PDB entry 7F0M | X-ray diffraction, 1.90 A resolution | chain A

== Chain A ==
Protein: Peptidyl-prolyl cis-trans isomerase NIMA-interacting 1
Source organism: Homo sapiens
Notes: EC 5.2.1.8
UniProtKB: Q13526 (PIN1_HUMAN); residue numbers follow UniProt; this construct covers 1-163
Chain sequence (183 residues; each row starts with the number of its first residue; numbers below 1 keep their minus sign (Met-19 is residue -19)):
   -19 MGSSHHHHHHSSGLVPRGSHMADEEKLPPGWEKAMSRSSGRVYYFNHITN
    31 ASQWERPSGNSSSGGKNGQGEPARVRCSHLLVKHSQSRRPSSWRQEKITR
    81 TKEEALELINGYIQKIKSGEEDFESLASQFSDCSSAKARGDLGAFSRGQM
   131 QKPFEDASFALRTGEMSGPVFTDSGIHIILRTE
Unresolved in the structure: -19 to 5, 39-50
Construct notes: expression tag (-19 to 0); engineered mutation Ala14 (Arg in Q13526)
Covalently attached groups: compound 0BF linked to Cys113
Small-molecule neighbours:
  - 0BF (8-(2-chloranylethanoyl)-4-[(5-naphthalen-1-ylfuran-2-yl)methyl]-1-thia-4,8-diazaspiro[4.5]decan-3-one): His59, Leu61, Lys63, Arg68, Asp112, Ser114, Leu122, Gln129, Met130, Gln131, Phe134, Ser154, His157
  - 3,6,9,12,15,18-hexaoxaicosane-1,20-diol (P33): Tyr23, Asn30, Ala31, Ser32, Gln33, Trp34, Ile93, Lys97, Met146, Ser147, Gly148
UniProt features mapped onto this chain:
  - modified residue: Ser43 (Phosphoserine), Lys46 (N6-acetyllysine), Ser71 (Phosphoserine), Ser108 (Phosphoserine)
  - mutagenesis: Tyr23 (Y23A: Reduced affinity for KIF20B), Trp34 (W34A: Loss of binding to phosphorylated target proteins, including to phosphorylated RBBP8/CtIP ...), Lys63 (K63A: Loss of peptidyl-prolyl cis/trans isomerase activity. No effect on the interaction with IRAK3/IRAK-M. Abolishes IL33-mediated increase of IRAK3/IRAK-M protein levels), Ser71 (S71D/E: Loss of peptidyl-prolyl cis/trans isomerase activity, nuclear localization and cellular function), Cys113 (C113A: Loss of peptidyl-prolyl cis/trans isomerase activity; decrease in DNA repair of double-strand breaks by homologous recombination slightly less efficient than that observed with wild-type ...)

== Summary ==
Bound to chain A: 3,6,9,12,15,18-hexaoxaicosane-1,20-diol. Covalently linked compound 0BF: at Cys113. From
UniProt: 5 mutagenesis sites.
Chain A is Peptidyl-prolyl cis-trans isomerase NIMA-interacting 1 (Homo sapiens); the structure, Crystal
Structure of human Pin1 complexed with a potent covalent inhibitor, was determined by X-ray diffraction,
deposited together with 7EFJ, 7EFX and 7EKV.
